Entry 6UU1 (X-ray diffraction, 4.10 A resolution (low resolution: residue-level contacts below are approximate; hydrogen-bond / salt-bridge calls are withheld)); this record covers chains CCC and 333 of the 9 polymer chains in the assembly.

# Chain CCC
Name: DNA-directed RNA polymerase subunit beta
From: Escherichia coli
Notes: EC 2.7.7.6
UniProtKB: P0A8V4 (RPOB_ECO57); residue numbers follow UniProt; this construct covers 1-1342
Chain sequence (1342 residues; each row starts with the number of its first residue):
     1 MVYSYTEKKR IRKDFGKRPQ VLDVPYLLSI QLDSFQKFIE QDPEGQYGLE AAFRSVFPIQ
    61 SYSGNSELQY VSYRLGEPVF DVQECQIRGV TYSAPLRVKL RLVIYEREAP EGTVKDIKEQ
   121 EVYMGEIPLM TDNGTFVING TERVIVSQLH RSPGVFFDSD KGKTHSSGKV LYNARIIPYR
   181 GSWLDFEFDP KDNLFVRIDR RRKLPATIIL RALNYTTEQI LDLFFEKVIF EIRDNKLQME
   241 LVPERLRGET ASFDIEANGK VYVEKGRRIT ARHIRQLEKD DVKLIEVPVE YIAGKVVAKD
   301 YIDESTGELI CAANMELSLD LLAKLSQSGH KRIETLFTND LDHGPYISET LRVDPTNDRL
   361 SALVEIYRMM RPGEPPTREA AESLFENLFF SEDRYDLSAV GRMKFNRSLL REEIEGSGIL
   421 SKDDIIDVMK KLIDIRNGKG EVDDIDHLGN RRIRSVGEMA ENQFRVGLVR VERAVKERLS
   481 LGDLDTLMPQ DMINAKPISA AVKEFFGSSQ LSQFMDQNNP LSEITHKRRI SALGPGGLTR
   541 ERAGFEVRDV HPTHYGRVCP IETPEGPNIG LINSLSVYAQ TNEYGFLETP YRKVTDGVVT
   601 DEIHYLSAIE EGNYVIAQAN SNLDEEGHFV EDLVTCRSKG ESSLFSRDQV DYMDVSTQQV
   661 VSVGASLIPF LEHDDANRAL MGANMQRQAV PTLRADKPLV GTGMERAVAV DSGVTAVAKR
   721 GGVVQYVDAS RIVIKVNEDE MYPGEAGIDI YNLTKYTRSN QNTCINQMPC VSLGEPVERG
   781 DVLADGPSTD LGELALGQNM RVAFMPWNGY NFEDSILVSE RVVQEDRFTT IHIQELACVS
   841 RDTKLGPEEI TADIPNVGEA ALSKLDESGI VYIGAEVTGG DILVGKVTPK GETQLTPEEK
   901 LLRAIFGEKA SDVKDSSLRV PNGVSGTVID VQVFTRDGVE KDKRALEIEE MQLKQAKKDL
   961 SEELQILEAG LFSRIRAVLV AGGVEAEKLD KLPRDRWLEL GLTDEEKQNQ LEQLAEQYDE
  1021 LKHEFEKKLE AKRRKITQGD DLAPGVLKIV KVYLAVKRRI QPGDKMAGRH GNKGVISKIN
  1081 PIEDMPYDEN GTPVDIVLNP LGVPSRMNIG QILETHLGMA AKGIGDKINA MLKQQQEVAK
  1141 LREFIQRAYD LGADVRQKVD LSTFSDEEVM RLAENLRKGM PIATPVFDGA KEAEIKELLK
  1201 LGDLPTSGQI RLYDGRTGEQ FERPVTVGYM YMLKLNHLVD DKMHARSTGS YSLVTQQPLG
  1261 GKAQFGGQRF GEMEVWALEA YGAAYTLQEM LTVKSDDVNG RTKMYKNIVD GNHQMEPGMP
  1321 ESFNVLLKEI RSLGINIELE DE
Not modelled in the structure: 1
UniProt features mapped onto this chain:
  - modified residue (N6-acetyllysine): Lys1022, Lys1200

# Chain 333
Molecule: 4-nt RNA strand
Sequence (4 nucleotides; each row starts with the number of its first residue; note: 84 numbers in that range are skipped by the numbering (no residue carries them; nothing is unmodelled there)):
    14 XAG
   101 X
Modified / non-standard residues: GTP (guanosine-5'-triphosphate) at position 14; 2DT (3'-deoxythymidine-5'-monophosphate) at position 101

# How chain CCC and chain 333 interact
Contacting residue pairs (10):
  Gln510(CCC) - GTP_14(333)
  Arg529(CCC) - GTP_14(333)
  Arg529(CCC) - A15(333)
  Pro564(CCC) - A15(333)
  Asn568(CCC) - GTP_14(333)
  Asn568(CCC) - A15(333)
  Gln688(CCC) - A15(333)
  Gln688(CCC) - G16(333)
  Lys1065(CCC) - 2DT_101(333)
  Lys1073(CCC) - 2DT_101(333)
Other interface residues (no listed pair), chain CCC (12 interface residues in all): Gln513, Arg540, Ile572, Arg687, His1237

# In short
12 residues of chain CCC face 4 of chain 333 across their interface.
Here chain CCC is DNA-directed RNA polymerase subunit beta (Escherichia coli) and chain 333 is a 4-nt RNA
strand. Entry 6UU1 (E. coli sigma-S transcription initiation complex with a 4-nt RNA and a CTP ("Fresh"
crystal soaked ...) was determined by X-ray diffraction together with 6UTV, 6UTW, 6UTX, 6UTY, 6UTZ, 6UU0 and
11 further entries from the same study.
